Entry 5ME1 (electron microscopy, 13.50 A resolution (very low resolution: no residue pairs are listed; an interface is given only as per-side residue counts)); this record covers chains A and I of the 26 polymer chains in the assembly.

== Chain A ==
Molecule: 16S ribosomal RNA
Organism: Escherichia coli K-12
Sequence (1534 nucleotides; each row starts with the number of its first residue):
     1 AAAUUGAAGAGUUUGAUCAUGGCUCAGAUUGAACGCUGGCGGCAGGCCUA
    51 ACACAUGCAAGUCGAACGGUAACAGGAAGAAGCUUGCUUCUUUGCUGACG
   101 AGUGGCGGACGGGUGAGUAAUGUCUGGGAAACUGCCUGAUGGAGGGGGAU
   151 AACUACUGGAAACGGUAGCUAAUACCGCAUAACGUCGCAAGACCAAAGAG
   201 GGGGACCUUCGGGCCUCUUGCCAUCGGAUGUGCCCAGAUGGGAUUAGCUA
   251 GUAGGUGGGGUAACGGCUCACCUAGGCGACGAUCCCUAGCUGGUCUGAGA
   301 GGAUGACCAGCCACACUGGAACUGAGACACGGUCCAGACUCCUACGGGAG
   351 GCAGCAGUGGGGAAUAUUGCACAAUGGGCGCAAGCCUGAUGCAGCCAUGC
   401 CGCGUGUAUGAAGAAGGCCUUCGGGUUGUAAAGUACUUUCAGCGGGGAGG
   451 AAGGGAGUAAAGUUAAUACCUUUGCUCAUUGACGUUACCCGCAGAAGAAG
   501 CACCGGCUAACUCCGUGCCAGCAGCCXCGGUAAUACGGAGGGUGCAAGCG
   551 UUAAUCGGAAUUACUGGGCGUAAAGCGCACGCAGGCGGUUUGUUAAGUCA
   601 GAUGUGAAAUCCCCGGGCUCAACCUGGGAACUGCAUCUGAUACUGGCAAG
   651 CUUGAGUCUCGUAGAGGGGGGUAGAAUUCCAGGUGUAGCGGUGAAAUGCG
   701 UAGAGAUCUGGAGGAAUACCGGUGGCGAAGGCGGCCCCCUGGACGAAGAC
   751 UGACGCUCAGGUGCGAAAGCGUGGGGAGCAAACAGGAUUAGAUACCCUGG
   801 UAGUCCACGCCGUAAACGAUGUCGACUUGGAGGUUGUGCCCUUGAGGCGU
   851 GGCUUCCGGAGCUAACGCGUUAAGUCGACCGCCUGGGGAGUACGGCCGCA
   901 AGGUUAAAACUCAAAUGAAUUGACGGGGGCCCGCACAAGCGGUGGAGCAU
   951 GUGGUUUAAUUCGAUGXAACGCGAAGAACCUUACCUGGUCUUGACAUCCA
  1001 CGGAAGUUUUCAGAGAUGAGAAUGUGCCUUCGGGAACCGUGAGACAGGUG
  1051 CUGCAUGGCUGUCGUCAGCUCGUGUUGUGAAAUGUUGGGUUAAGUCCCGC
  1101 AACGAGCGCAACCCUUAUCCUUUGUUGCCAGCGGUCCGGCCGGGAACUCA
  1151 AAGGAGACUGCCAGUGAUAAACUGGAGGAAGGUGGGGAUGACGUCAAGUC
  1201 AUCAUGGCCCUUACGACCAGGGCUACACACGUGCUACAAUGGCGCAUACA
  1251 AAGAGAAGCGACCUCGCGAGAGCAAGCGGACCUCAUAAAGUGCGUCGUAG
  1301 UCCGGAUUGGAGUCUGCAACUCGACUCCAUGAAGUCGGAAUCGCUAGUAA
  1351 UCGUGGAUCAGAAUGCCACGGUGAAUACGUUCCCGGGCCUUGUACACACC
  1401 GCCCGUXACACCAUGGGAGUGGGUUGCAAAAGAAGUAGGUAGCUUAACCU
  1451 UCGGGAGGGCGCUUACCACUUUGUGAUUCAUGACUGGGGUGAAGUCGUAA
  1501 CAAGGUAACCGUAGGGGAACCUGCGGUUGGAUCA
Modified residues: PSU (pseudouridine-5'-monophosphate) at position 516, G7M (N7-methyl-guanosine-5'-monophosphate) at position 527, 2MG (2N-methylguanosine-5'-monophosphate) at position 966, 5MC (5-methylcytidine-5'-monophosphate) at position 967, 2MG (2N-methylguanosine-5'-monophosphate) at position 1207, 4OC (4n,o2'-methylcytidine-5'-monophosphate) at position 1402, 5MC (5-methylcytidine-5'-monophosphate) at position 1407, UR3 (3-methyluridine-5'-monophoshate) at position 1498, 2MG (2N-methylguanosine-5'-monophosphate) at position 1516, MA6 (6N-dimethyladenosine-5'-monophoshate) at position 1518, MA6 (6N-dimethyladenosine-5'-monophoshate) at position 1519

== Chain I ==
Molecule: 30S ribosomal protein S9
Organism: Escherichia coli K-12
UniProtKB: P0A7X3 (RS9_ECOLI); residues 1-130 here = UniProt positions 1-130
Sequence (130 residues; numbered 1 to 130; the number before each row is that of its first residue):
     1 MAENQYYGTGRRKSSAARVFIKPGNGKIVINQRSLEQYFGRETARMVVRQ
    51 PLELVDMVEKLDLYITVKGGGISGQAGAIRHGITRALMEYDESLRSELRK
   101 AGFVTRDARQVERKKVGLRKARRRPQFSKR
Disordered / not traced: 1-3

== Chain A / chain I interface ==
At this resolution (14 A) residue pairs are not listed: 51 residues of chain A and 52 of chain I lie at the interface.

== Overview ==
51 residues of chain A and 52 residues of chain I are in contact.
Chain A is 16S ribosomal RNA and chain I is 30S ribosomal protein S9, both from Escherichia coli K-12; the
structure, Structure of the 30S Pre-Initiation Complex 2 (30S IC-2) Stalled by GE81112, was determined by
electron microscopy together with 5ME0 from the same study.
